PDB entry 4CRY | X-ray diffraction, 1.61 A resolution | chains A and G of the 3 polymer chains in the assembly

Chain A:
Molecule: Aspartate 1-decarboxylase
From: Escherichia coli K-12
Notes: EC 4.1.1.11
UniProt: P0A790 (PAND_ECOLI); residues 1-24 here = UniProt positions 1-24
Sequence (41 residues; row label = number of the first residue in the row; numbers below 1 keep their minus sign (Met-16 is residue -16)):
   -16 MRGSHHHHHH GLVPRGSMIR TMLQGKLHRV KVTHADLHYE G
Disordered / not traced: -16 to -1
Differences from the reference sequence: expression tag (-16 to 0)

Chain G:
Molecule: Aspartate 1-decarboxylase
From: Escherichia coli K-12
Notes: EC 4.1.1.11
UniProt: P0A790 (PAND_ECOLI); residue numbers follow UniProt; this construct covers 25-126
Sequence (102 residues; each row starts with the number of its first residue):
    25 SCAIDQDFLD AAGILENEAI DIWNVTNGKR FSVYAIAAER GSRIISVNGA AAHCASVGDI
    85 VIIASFVTMP DEEARTWRPN VAYFEGDNEM KRTAKAIPVQ VA
Differences from the reference sequence: engineered mutation Val57 (Thr in P0A790)
Modified / non-standard residues: Cys78 (s-hydroxycysteine; CSO)
Curated features (UniProtKB/Swiss-Prot):
  - active site: Ser25 (Schiff-base intermediate with substrate), Tyr58 (Proton donor)
  - binding site (substrate): Gly73 to Ala75
  - modified residue: Ser25 (Pyruvic acid (Ser))

Interface between chain A and chain G:
Contacting residue pairs - 96 pairs, chain A then chain G:
  Met1(A) with Pro94(G); Asp95(G), hydrogen bond (backbone-backbone)
  Ile2(A) with Thr92(G); Met93(G); Pro94(G), hydrophobic
  Arg3(A) with Val91(G); Thr92(G); Met93(G), hydrogen bond (backbone-backbone); Asp95(G), salt bridge; Ala98(G); Arg99(G)
  Thr4(A) with Phe90(G); Val91(G); Thr92(G)
  Met5(A) with Phe90(G); Val91(G), hydrogen bond (backbone-backbone); Ala98(G)
  Leu6(A) with Ala88(G), hydrophobic; Ser89(G); Phe90(G); Trp101(G), hydrogen bond (backbone-side chain); Pro103(G)
  Gln7(A) with Ala36(G), hydrogen bond (side chain-backbone); Gly37(G), hydrogen bond (side chain-backbone); Ser89(G), hydrogen bond (backbone-backbone); Val91(G); Trp101(G); Pro103(G); Asn104(G), hydrogen bond (backbone-backbone)
  Gly8(A) with Ala36(G); Ala88(G); Ser89(G), hydrogen bond (backbone-backbone); Asn104(G)
  Lys9(A) with Ile87(G); Asn104(G), hydrogen bond (backbone-backbone); Val105(G); Ala106(G), hydrogen bond (backbone-backbone); Ile121(G)
  Leu10(A) with Phe32(G); Ala36(G), hydrophobic; Val85(G); Ile86(G); Ile87(G), hydrogen bond (backbone-backbone); Ala106(G); Phe108(G), hydrophobic
  His11(A) with Ala106(G), hydrogen bond (backbone-backbone); Tyr107(G); Phe108(G), hydrogen bond (backbone-backbone)
  Arg12(A) with Val49(G); Ile84(G); Val85(G), hydrogen bond (backbone-backbone); Phe108(G)
  Val13(A) with Asp83(G); Ile84(G); Val85(G), hydrogen bond (backbone-backbone); Phe108(G), hydrophobic; Asn112(G)
  Lys14(A) with Ile69(G); Gly82(G); Asp83(G); Gly110(G); Asp111(G), salt bridge; Asn112(G), hydrogen bond (backbone-side chain)
  Val15(A) with Ile69(G); Ser80(G); Val81(G); Gly82(G), hydrogen bond (backbone-backbone); Asp83(G), hydrogen bond (backbone-backbone); Val85(G), hydrophobic
  Thr16(A) with Arg67(G); Ile68(G); Ile69(G), hydrogen bond (backbone-backbone); Val81(G); Asn112(G)
  His17(A) with Ile68(G); Ile69(G), hydrogen bond (backbone-backbone); Ser70(G); Val71(G), hydrogen bond (backbone-backbone); Val81(G)
  Ala18(A) with Val71(G); Ala79(G); Val81(G)
  Asp19(A) with Val71(G), hydrogen bond (backbone-backbone); Asn72(G); Gly73(G), hydrogen bond (backbone-backbone); Ala76(G)
  Leu20(A) with Gly73(G); Ala76(G); His77(G)
  Tyr22(A) with Ser70(G); Asn72(G); Gly73(G), hydrogen bond (backbone-backbone)
  Glu23(A) with Asn72(G), hydrogen bond (backbone-side chain)
  Gly24(A) with Ser25(G), hydrogen bond (backbone-side chain); Tyr58(G), hydrogen bond (backbone-side chain); Asn72(G)
Other interface residues (no listed pair), chain G (48 interface residues in all): Ile28, Ile38, Ile60

Overview:
Chain A and chain G form an interface of 23 and 48 residues respectively; the contacts include 28 hydrogen
bonds and 2 salt bridges. Polar pairs include Arg3(A)-Asp95(G), Lys14(A)-Asp111(G) and Leu6(A)-Trp101(G).
UniProt lists active-site residues Ser25(G) and Tyr58(G) and 3 substrate-binding residues on chain G.
Here chain A is Aspartate 1-decarboxylase and chain G is Aspartate 1-decarboxylase, both from Escherichia coli
K-12. Entry 4CRY (Direct visualisation of strain-induced protein post-translational modification) was
determined by X-ray diffraction.
